Entry 7CIZ (X-ray diffraction, 1.80 A resolution); this record covers chains B and H of the 4 polymer chains in the assembly.

# Chain B
Protein: Histone H4
Source organism: Homo sapiens
UniProtKB: P62805 (H4_HUMAN); residues 1-102 here correspond to UniProt positions 2-103 (UniProt number = residue number + 1)
Chain sequence (102 residues; numbered 1 to 102; the number before each row is that of its first residue):
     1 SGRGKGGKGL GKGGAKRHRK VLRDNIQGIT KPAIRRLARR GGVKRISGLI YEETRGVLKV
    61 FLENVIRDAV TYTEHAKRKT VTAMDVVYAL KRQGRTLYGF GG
Disordered / not traced: 1-22, 99-102
Swiss-Prot annotation at these positions:
  - DNA-binding region: Lys16 to Lys20
  - modified residue: Ser1 (N-acetylserine), Arg3 (Asymmetric dimethylarginine), Lys5 (N6-(2-hydroxyisobutyryl)lysine), Lys8 (N6-(2-hydroxyisobutyryl)lysine), Lys12 (N6-(2-hydroxyisobutyryl)lysine), Lys16 (N6-(2-hydroxyisobutyryl)lysine), Lys20 (N6,N6,N6-trimethyllysine), Lys31 (N6-(2-hydroxyisobutyryl)lysine), Lys44 (N6-(2-hydroxyisobutyryl)lysine), Ser47 (Phosphoserine), Tyr51 (Phosphotyrosine), Lys59 (N6-(2-hydroxyisobutyryl)lysine), Lys77 (N6-(2-hydroxyisobutyryl)lysine), Lys79 (N6-(2-hydroxyisobutyryl)lysine), Thr80 (Phosphothreonine), Tyr88 (Phosphotyrosine), Lys91 (N6-(2-hydroxyisobutyryl)lysine)
  - cross-link (Glycyl lysine isopeptide (Lys-Gly)): Lys12 (interchain with G-Cter in SUMO2), Lys20 (interchain with G-Cter in SUMO2), Lys31 (interchain with G-Cter in SUMO2), Lys59 (interchain with G-Cter in SUMO2), Lys79 (interchain with G-Cter in SUMO2), Lys91 (interchain with G-Cter in SUMO2)

# Chain H
Protein: DnaJ homolog subfamily C member 9
Source organism: Homo sapiens
UniProtKB: Q8WXX5 (DNJC9_HUMAN); residues 180-249 here = UniProt positions 180-249
Chain sequence (75 residues; row label = number of the first residue in the row):
   175 GPLGSKESKQ KMNARKRRAQ EEAKEAEMSR KELGLDEGVD SLKAAIQSRQ KDRQKEMDNF
   235 LAQMEAKYSK SSKGG
Disordered / not traced: 175-211, 245-249
Construct notes: expression tag (175-179); engineered mutation Ser243 (Cys in Q8WXX5)
What the authors report for this chain:
  - mutagenesis - C243S: unchanged binding to histone

# How chain B and chain H interact
Pairs across the interface (12):
  Ala83(B) with Met238(H), hydrophobic
  Met84(B) with Glu239(H); Tyr242(H); Ser243(H)
  Val87(B) with Met238(H), hydrophobic; Glu239(H)
  Tyr88(B) with Glu239(H)
  Leu90(B) with Leu235(H), hydrophobic
  Lys91(B) with Leu235(H); Glu239(H), salt bridge
  Gly94(B) with Gln228(H)
  Tyr98(B) with Gln224(H)
Other interface residues (no listed pair), chain H (8 interface residues in all): Met231
From the paper, about this interface:
  - hot spots on chain H (mutagenesis) - M238A/Y242A: decreased binding to MCM2 HBD-H3.3-H4 complex

# Summary
Chain B and chain H each contribute 8 residues to their interface, with 1 salt bridge. Its one salt-bridged
contact is Lys91(B)-Glu239(H). Curated annotation (UniProt) lists a DNA-binding region on chain B. The paper
reports that M238A/Y242A of chain H reduce binding to MCM2 HBD-H3.3-H4 complex; C243S of chain H leaves
binding to histone unchanged.
Chain B is Histone H4 and chain H is DnaJ homolog subfamily C member 9, both from Homo sapiens; the structure,
Crystal structure of DNAJC9 HBD helix2 in complex with H3.3-H4 dimer and MCM2 HBD, was determined by X-ray
diffraction (same publication as 7CJ0).
